1ZS0 - chain A; structure by X-ray diffraction, 1.56 A resolution.

[Chain A]
Protein: Neutrophil collagenase
Source organism: Homo sapiens
Notes: EC 3.4.24.34; fragment: Catalytic domain of neutrophil collagenase (Residues:80-242)
UniProtKB: P22894 (MMP8_HUMAN); residues 80-242 here correspond to UniProt positions 100-262 (UniProt number = residue number + 20)
Sequence (163 residues; each row starts with the number of its first residue):
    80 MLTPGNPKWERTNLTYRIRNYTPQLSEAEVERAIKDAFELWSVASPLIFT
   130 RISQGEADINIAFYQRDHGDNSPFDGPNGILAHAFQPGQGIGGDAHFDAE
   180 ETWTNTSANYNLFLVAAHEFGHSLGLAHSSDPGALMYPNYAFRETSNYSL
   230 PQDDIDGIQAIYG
Bound ions: Ca2+ site 1: Asp137, Gly169, Gly171, Asp173; Zn2+ site 1: His147, Asp149, His162, His175; Ca2+ site 2: Asp154, Gly155, Asn157, Ile159, Asp177, Glu180; Zn2+ site 2: His197, His201, His207 (together with EIN)
Residues lining bound ligands: EIN ((1S)-1-{[(4'-methoxy-1,1'-biphenyl-4-yl)sulfonyl]amino}-2-methylpropylphosphonic acid): Gly158, Ile159, Leu160, Ala161, His162, Ala163, Leu193, Val194, His197, Glu198, His201, His207, Ala213, Leu214, Tyr216, Pro217, Asn218, Tyr219, Ala220, Tyr227
UniProt features mapped onto this chain:
  - active site: Glu198
  - binding site (Ca(2+)): Asp137, Asp154, Gly155, Asn157, Ile159, Gly169, Gly171, Asp173, Asp177, Glu180
  - binding site (Zn(2+)): His147, Asp149, His162, His175, His197, His201, His207
  - glycosylation (N-linked (GlcNAc...) asparagine): Asn92, Asn184, Asn226

[Overview]
Bound to chain A: compound EIN. The Ca2+ site 1 is built by Asp137, Gly169, Gly171 and Asp173. The Zn2+ site 1
is built by His147, Asp149, His162 and His175. Curated annotation (UniProt) lists active-site residue Glu198,
10 Ca2+-binding residues and 7 Zn2+-binding residues.
Chain A is Neutrophil collagenase (Homo sapiens); the structure, Crystal structure of the complex between
MMP-8 and a phosphonate inhibitor (S-enantiomer), was determined by X-ray diffraction, deposited together with
1ZVX.
